Entry 7NUN (electron microscopy, 3.60 A resolution); this record covers chains 2 and 3 of the 5 polymer chains in the assembly.

# Chain 2
Name: Genome polyprotein
From: Human rhinovirus 14
Notes: EC 3.4.22.29, 3.6.1.15, 3.4.22.28, 2.7.7.48
Reference sequence: P03303 (POLG_HRV14); residues 1-262 here correspond to UniProt positions 70-331 (UniProt number = residue number + 69)
Chain sequence (262 residues; each row starts with the number of its first residue):
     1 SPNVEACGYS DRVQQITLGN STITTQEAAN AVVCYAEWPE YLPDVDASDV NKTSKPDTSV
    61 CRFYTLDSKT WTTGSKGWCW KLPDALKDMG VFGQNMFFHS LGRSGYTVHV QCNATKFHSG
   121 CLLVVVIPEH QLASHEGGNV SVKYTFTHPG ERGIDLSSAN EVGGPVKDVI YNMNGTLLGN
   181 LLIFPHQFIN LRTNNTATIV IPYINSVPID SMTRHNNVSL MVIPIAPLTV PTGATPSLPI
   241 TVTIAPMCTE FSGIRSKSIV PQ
Not modelled in the structure: 1-6
Swiss-Prot annotation at these positions:
  - site: Gln262 (Cleavage)

# Chain 3
Name: Genome polyprotein
From: Human rhinovirus 14
Notes: EC 3.4.22.29, 3.6.1.15, 3.4.22.28, 2.7.7.48
Reference sequence: P03303 (POLG_HRV14); residues 1-236 here correspond to UniProt positions 332-567 (UniProt number = residue number + 331)
Chain sequence (236 residues; each row starts with the number of its first residue):
     1 GLPTTTLPGS GQFLTTDDRQ SPSALPNYEP TPRIHIPGKV HNLLEIIQVD TLIPMNNTHT
    61 KDEVNSYLIP LNANRQNEQV FGTNLFIGDG VFKTTLLGEI VQYYTHWSGS LRFSLMYTGP
   121 ALSSAKLILA YTPPGARGPQ DRREAMLGTH VVWDIGLQST IVMTIPWTSG VQFRYTDPDT
   181 YTSAGFLSCW YQTSLILPPE TTGQVYLLSF ISACPDFKLR LMKDTQTISQ TVALTE
Swiss-Prot annotation at these positions:
  - region: Ala233 to Glu236 (Amphipathic alpha-helix)

# How chain 2 and chain 3 interact
Residue-residue contacts (62):
  Arg12(2) - Leu157(3)
  Tyr35(2) - Gly38(3)
  Asp46(2) - Ile34(3)
  Lys116(2) - Pro120(3)
  Lys116(2) - Ala121(3)  hydrogen bond (backbone-backbone)
  Lys116(2) - Leu122(3)  hydrogen bond (backbone-backbone)
  Phe117(2) - Pro120(3)
  Phe117(2) - Leu122(3)  hydrophobic
  Phe117(2) - Pro199(3)
  Phe117(2) - Thr201(3)
  His118(2) - Pro120(3)
  Ser119(2) - Thr118(3)  hydrogen bond (side chain-backbone)
  Ser119(2) - Gly119(3)
  Gly120(2) - Thr118(3)
  Cys121(2) - Met116(3)  hydrophobic
  Cys121(2) - Thr118(3)
  Asn139(2) - Glu236(3)
  Ile170(2) - Asp62(3)
  Ile170(2) - Glu63(3)
  Ile170(2) - Val64(3)
  Tyr171(2) - Asp62(3)  hydrogen bond
  Leu177(2) - Tyr67(3)
  Leu178(2) - Val64(3)  hydrophobic
  Gly179(2) - Thr51(3)
  Gly179(2) - Leu52(3)  hydrogen bond (backbone-backbone)
  Gly179(2) - Tyr67(3)  hydrogen bond (backbone-side chain)
  Asn180(2) - Thr51(3)
  Asn180(2) - Thr94(3)  hydrogen bond (side chain-backbone)
  Asn180(2) - Thr95(3)
  Asn180(2) - Leu96(3)  hydrogen bond (side chain-backbone)
  Leu182(2) - Val49(3)
  Leu182(2) - Asp50(3)
  Leu182(2) - Phe210(3)  hydrophobic
  Ile183(2) - Leu96(3)  hydrophobic
  Phe188(2) - Met116(3)  hydrophobic
  Phe188(2) - Phe210(3)  hydrophobic
  Asn190(2) - Met116(3)
  Asn190(2) - Tyr117(3)  hydrogen bond (side chain-backbone)
  Asn190(2) - Thr118(3)
  Asn190(2) - Ser159(3)  hydrogen bond
  Arg192(2) - Tyr117(3)
  Arg192(2) - Gly119(3)
  Arg192(2) - Pro120(3)
  Arg192(2) - Ala121(3)
  Arg192(2) - Ile155(3)
  Arg192(2) - Gly156(3)  hydrogen bond (side chain-backbone)
  Arg192(2) - Ser159(3)
  Thr193(2) - Ser159(3)
  Ile204(2) - Pro37(3)  hydrophobic
  Asn205(2) - Ile36(3)
  Ser206(2) - Ile34(3)
  Val207(2) - Ile34(3)
  Pro208(2) - Ile34(3)
  Ile225(2) - Val64(3)
  Ile225(2) - Leu68(3)
  Ile225(2) - Leu208(3)  hydrophobic
  Ala226(2) - Leu68(3)  hydrophobic
  Ala226(2) - Thr118(3)
  Pro227(2) - Leu68(3)
  Pro231(2) - Glu200(3)
  Thr232(2) - Glu200(3)  hydrogen bond (backbone-backbone)
  Thr232(2) - Thr202(3)
Other interface residues (no listed pair), chain 2 (37 interface residues in all): Glu37, Pro202, Tyr203, Pro224, Thr229
Other interface residues (no listed pair), chain 3 (41 interface residues in all): Arg33, His35, Ile46, Ser123, Gln158, Pro198, Tyr206

# In short
The interface between chain 2 and chain 3 involves 37 residues on one side and 41 on the other, with 12
hydrogen bonds. Among the polar pairs are Ser119(2)-Thr118(3), Tyr171(2)-Asp62(3) and Gly179(2)-Tyr67(3).
Here chain 2 is Genome polyprotein and chain 3 is Genome polyprotein, both from Human rhinovirus 14. Entry
7NUN (Rhinovirus 14 ICAM-1 virion-like particle at pH 6.2) was determined by electron microscopy together with
7BG6, 7BG7, 7NUL, 7NUM, 7NUO and 7NUQ from the same study.
